Entry 7SSA (electron microscopy, 3.20 A resolution); this record covers chains A and J of the 12 polymer chains in the assembly.

Chain A:
Name: Histone H3.2
From: Xenopus laevis
UniProt: P84233 (H32_XENLA); residues 1-135 here correspond to UniProt positions 2-136 (UniProt number = residue number + 1)
Amino-acid sequence (135 residues; each row starts with the number of its first residue):
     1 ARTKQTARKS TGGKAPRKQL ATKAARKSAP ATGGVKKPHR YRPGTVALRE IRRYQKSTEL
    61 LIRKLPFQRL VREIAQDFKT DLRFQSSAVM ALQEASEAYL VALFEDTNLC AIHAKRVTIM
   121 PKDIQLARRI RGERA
Disordered / not traced: 1-38, 134-135
Sequence notes: variant Ala102 (Gly103 in P84233)
Curated features (UniProtKB/Swiss-Prot):
  - modified residue: Arg2 (Asymmetric dimethylarginine), Thr3 (Phosphothreonine), Lys4 (Allysine), Gln5 (5-glutamyl dopamine), Thr6 (Phosphothreonine), Arg8 (Citrulline), Lys9 (N6,N6,N6-trimethyllysine), Ser10 (ADP-ribosylserine), Thr11 (Phosphothreonine), Lys14 (N6-(2-hydroxyisobutyryl)lysine), Arg17 (Asymmetric dimethylarginine), Lys18 (N6-(2-hydroxyisobutyryl)lysine), Lys23 (N6-(2-hydroxyisobutyryl)lysine), Arg26 (Citrulline), Lys27 (N6,N6,N6-trimethyllysine), Ser28 (ADP-ribosylserine), Lys36 (N6,N6,N6-trimethyllysine), Lys37 (N6-methyllysine), Tyr41 (Phosphotyrosine), Lys56 (N6,N6,N6-trimethyllysine) and 8 more in UniProt
  - lipidation: Cys110 (S-palmitoyl cysteine)

Chain J:
Molecule: 149-nt DNA strand
From: synthetic construct
Sequence (149 nucleotides; row label = number of the first residue in the row; numbers below 1 keep their minus sign (DA-74 is residue -74)):
   -74 ATCAGGATGT ATATATCTGA GACGTCCCTG GAGACTAGGG AGTAATCCCC TTGGCGGTTA
   -14 AAACGCGGGG GACAGCGCGT ACGTGCGTTT AAGCGGTGCT AGAGCTGTCT ACGACCAATT
    46 GAGCGGCCTG GTCACGTGAC CTCTCCGAT
Disordered / not traced: -74 to -73, 65-74

Interface between chain A and chain J:
Residue-residue contacts - 27 pairs, chain A then chain J:
  Arg40(A) - DG8(J)  base contact
  Arg40(A) - DT9(J)  hydrogen bond to the base
  Arg40(A) - DG10(J)  hydrogen bond to the sugar
  Tyr41(A) - DT-67(J)  phosphate contact
  Tyr41(A) - DG-66(J)  sugar contact
  Tyr41(A) - DT9(J)  sugar contact
  Tyr41(A) - DG10(J)  hydrogen bond to the phosphate
  Pro43(A) - DG8(J)  phosphate contact
  Pro43(A) - DT9(J)  phosphate contact
  Gly44(A) - DG8(J)  phosphate contact
  Gly44(A) - DT9(J)  hydrogen bond to the phosphate
  Thr45(A) - DT9(J)  phosphate contact
  Val46(A) - DT9(J)  hydrogen bond to the phosphate
  Val46(A) - DG10(J)  phosphate contact
  Ala47(A) - DT9(J)  hydrogen bond to the phosphate
  Arg49(A) - DG-66(J)  salt bridge to the phosphate
  Arg49(A) - DT-65(J)  salt bridge to the phosphate
  Lys56(A) - DA-64(J)  salt bridge to the phosphate
  Arg63(A) - DA17(J)  phosphate contact
  Arg63(A) - DG18(J)  salt bridge to the phosphate
  Lys64(A) - DG18(J)  hydrogen bond to the phosphate
  Leu65(A) - DA17(J)  sugar contact
  Leu65(A) - DG18(J)  hydrogen bond to the phosphate
  Pro66(A) - DA17(J)  phosphate contact
  Arg69(A) - DA16(J)  phosphate contact
  Arg69(A) - DA17(J)  salt bridge to the phosphate
  Arg83(A) - DG27(J)  sugar contact
Interface residues without a listed pair, chain A (18 interface residues in all): His39, Arg42, Asp81
Interface residues without a listed pair, chain J (14 interface residues in all): DA-68, DC19, DA26

Summary:
18 residues of chain A and 14 residues of chain J are in contact, with 8 hydrogen bonds and 5 salt bridges.
Polar pairs include Arg40(A)-DT9(J), Arg40(A)-DG10(J) and Tyr41(A)-DG10(J).
Here chain A is Histone H3.2 (Xenopus laevis) and chain J is a 149-nt DNA strand (synthetic construct). Entry
7SSA (Cryo-EM structure of pioneer factor Cbf1 bound to the nucleosome) was determined by electron microscopy.
